PDB entry 6UXV | electron microscopy, 4.70 A resolution (low resolution: residue-level contacts below are approximate; hydrogen-bond / salt-bridge calls are withheld) | chains D and E of the 15 polymer chains in the assembly

Chain D (and E):
Name: SWI/SNF complex subunit SWI3
Source organism: Saccharomyces cerevisiae (strain ATCC 204508 / S288c)
Notes: chain E of this document is another copy of the same molecule, construct and numbering; everything in this record applies to it too
UniProtKB: P32591 (SWI3_YEAST); residues 1-825 here = UniProt positions 1-825
Sequence (825 residues; each row starts with the number of its first residue):
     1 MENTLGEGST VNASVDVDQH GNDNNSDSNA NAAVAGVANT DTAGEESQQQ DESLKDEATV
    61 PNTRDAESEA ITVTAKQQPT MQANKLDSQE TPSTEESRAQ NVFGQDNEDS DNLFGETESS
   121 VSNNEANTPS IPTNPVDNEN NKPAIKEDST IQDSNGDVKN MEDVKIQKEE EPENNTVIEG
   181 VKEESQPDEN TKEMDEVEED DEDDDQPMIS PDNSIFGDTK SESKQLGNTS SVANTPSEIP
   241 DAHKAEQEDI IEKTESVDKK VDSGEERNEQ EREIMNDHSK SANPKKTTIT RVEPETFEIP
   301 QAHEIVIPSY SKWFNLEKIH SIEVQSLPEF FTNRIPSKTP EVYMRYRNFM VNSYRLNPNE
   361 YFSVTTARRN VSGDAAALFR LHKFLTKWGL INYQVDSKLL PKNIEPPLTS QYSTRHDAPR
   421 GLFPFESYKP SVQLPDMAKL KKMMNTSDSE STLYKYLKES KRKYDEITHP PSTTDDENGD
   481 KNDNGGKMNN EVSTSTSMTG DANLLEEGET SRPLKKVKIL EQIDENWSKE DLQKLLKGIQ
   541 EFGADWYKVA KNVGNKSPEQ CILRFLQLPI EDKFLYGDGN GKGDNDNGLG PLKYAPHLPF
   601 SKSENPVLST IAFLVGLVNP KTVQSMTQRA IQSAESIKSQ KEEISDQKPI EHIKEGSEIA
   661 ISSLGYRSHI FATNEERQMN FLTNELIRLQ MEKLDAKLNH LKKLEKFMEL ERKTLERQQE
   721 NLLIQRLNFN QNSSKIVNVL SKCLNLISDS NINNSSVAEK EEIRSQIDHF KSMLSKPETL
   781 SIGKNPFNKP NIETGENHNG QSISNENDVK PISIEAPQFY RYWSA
Not modelled in the structure: 1-303, 463-825 (chain E: 1-299, 439-825)

Interface between chain D and chain E:
Pairs across the interface (39; chain D residue first):
  I404(D) - N352(E)
  E405(D) - N352(E)
  P406(D) - N352(E)
  P407(D) - Q301(E)
  P407(D) - L316(E)
  P407(D) - N352(E)
  T409(D) - Q301(E)
  T409(D) - H303(E)
  T409(D) - I305(E)
  S410(D) - I305(E)
  Q411(D) - I305(E)
  Q411(D) - V306(E)
  Q411(D) - I307(E)
  Y412(D) - V306(E)
  Y412(D) - I307(E)
  Y412(D) - K312(E)
  S413(D) - V306(E)
  S413(D) - I307(E)
  S413(D) - P308(E)
  T414(D) - P308(E)
  T414(D) - S309(E)
  T414(D) - Y310(E)
  R420(D) - T409(E)
  F425(D) - R415(E)
  F425(D) - H416(E)
  E426(D) - Q411(E)
  E426(D) - Y412(E)
  E426(D) - S413(E)
  E426(D) - R415(E)
  E426(D) - D417(E)
  S427(D) - Y412(E)
  S427(D) - S413(E)
  S427(D) - D417(E)
  Y428(D) - Y412(E)
  Y428(D) - T414(E)
  K429(D) - D417(E)
  K429(D) - R420(E)
  K441(D) - D436(E)
  S449(D) - K429(E)
Interface residues without a listed pair, chain D (22 interface residues in all): K402, L408, F423, D448
Interface residues without a listed pair, chain E (26 interface residues in all): P300, F349, P407, V432

In short:
The interface between chain D and chain E involves 22 residues on one side and 26 on the other.
Chain D and chain E are both SWI/SNF complex subunit SWI3 (Saccharomyces cerevisiae (strain ATCC 204508 /
S288c)); the structure, SWI/SNF Body Module, was determined by electron microscopy (same publication as 6UXW).
